6NUW - chains F and G of the 13 polymer chains in the assembly; structure by electron microscopy, 4.25 A resolution (low resolution: residue-level contacts below are approximate; hydrogen-bond / salt-bridge calls are withheld).

# Chain F
Name: Inner kinetochore subunit OKP1
From: Saccharomyces cerevisiae (strain ATCC 204508 / S288c)
Reference sequence: P53298 (CENPQ_YEAST); residue numbers follow UniProt; this construct covers 1-406
Chain sequence (406 residues; numbered 1 to 406; the number before each row is that of its first residue):
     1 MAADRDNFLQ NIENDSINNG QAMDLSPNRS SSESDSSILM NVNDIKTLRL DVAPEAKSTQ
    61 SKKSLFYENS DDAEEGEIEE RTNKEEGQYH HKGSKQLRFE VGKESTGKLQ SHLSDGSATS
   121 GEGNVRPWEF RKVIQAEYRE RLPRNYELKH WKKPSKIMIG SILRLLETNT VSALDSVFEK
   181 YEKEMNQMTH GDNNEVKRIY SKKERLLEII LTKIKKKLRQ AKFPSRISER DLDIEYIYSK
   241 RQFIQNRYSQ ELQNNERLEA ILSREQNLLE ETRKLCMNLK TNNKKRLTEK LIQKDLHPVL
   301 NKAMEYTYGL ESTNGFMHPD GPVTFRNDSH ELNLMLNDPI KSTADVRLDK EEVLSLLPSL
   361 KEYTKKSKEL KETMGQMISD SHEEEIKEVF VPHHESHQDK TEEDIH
Disordered / not traced: 1-161, 225-232, 296-322, 387-406
UniProt features mapped onto this chain:
  - region: Met317 to Ile340 (CTF19-MCM21 binding motif)
  - modified residue: Ser70 (Phosphoserine)

# Chain G
Name: Inner kinetochore subunit NKP1
From: Saccharomyces cerevisiae (strain ATCC 204508 / S288c)
Reference sequence: Q12493 (NKP1_YEAST); residue numbers follow UniProt; this construct covers 1-238
Chain sequence (241 residues; each row starts with the number of its first residue; numbers below 1 keep their minus sign (Ser-2 is residue -2)):
    -2 SNAMTDTYNS ISNFIENELT ALLSSDDYLM DDLAGELPNE VCRLLKAQVI EKRKDAMSRG
    58 KQDLLSKEIY DNESELRASQ SQQIMELVGD IPKYSLGSEL RNRVEGEPQS TSIERLIEDV
   118 LKLPQMEVAD EEEVEVENDL KVLSEYSNLR KDLILKCQAL QIGESKLSDI LSQTNSINSL
   178 TTSIKEASED DDISEYFATY NGKLVVALEE MKLLLEEAVK TFGNSPEKRE KIKKILSELK
   238 K
Disordered / not traced: -2 to 3, 37-39, 122-134, 178-186, 205-238
Sequence notes: expression tag (-2 to 0)
UniProt features mapped onto this chain:
  - modified residue: Ser222 (Phosphoserine)

# Interface between chain F and chain G
Residue-residue contacts (12; chain F residue first):
  Lys341(F) - Leu113(G)
  Ser355(F) - Ile159(G)
  Leu356(F) - Ser162(G)
  Leu356(F) - Lys163(G)
  Leu356(F) - Asp166(G)
  Leu360(F) - Asp166(G)
  Leu370(F) - Ser173(G)
  Leu370(F) - Leu177(G)
  Ser379(F) - Asp189(G)
  Asp380(F) - Asp188(G)
  Asp380(F) - Asp189(G)
  Asp380(F) - Glu192(G)
Other interface residues (no listed pair), chain F (9 interface residues in all): Arg264, Ser342
Other interface residues (no listed pair), chain G (12 interface residues in all): Gln80, Leu84

# Summary
The interface between chain F and chain G involves 9 residues on one side and 12 on the other.
Chain F is Inner kinetochore subunit OKP1 and chain G is Inner kinetochore subunit NKP1, both from
Saccharomyces cerevisiae (strain ATCC 204508 / S288c); the structure, Yeast Ctf19 complex, was determined by
electron microscopy.
